PDB entry 3MEA | X-ray diffraction, 1.26 A resolution | chains A and B

[Chain A]
Name: SAGA-associated factor 29 homolog
Organism: Homo sapiens
UniProtKB: Q96ES7 (SGF29_HUMAN); residue numbers follow UniProt; this construct covers 129-291
Sequence (180 residues; each row starts with the number of its first residue):
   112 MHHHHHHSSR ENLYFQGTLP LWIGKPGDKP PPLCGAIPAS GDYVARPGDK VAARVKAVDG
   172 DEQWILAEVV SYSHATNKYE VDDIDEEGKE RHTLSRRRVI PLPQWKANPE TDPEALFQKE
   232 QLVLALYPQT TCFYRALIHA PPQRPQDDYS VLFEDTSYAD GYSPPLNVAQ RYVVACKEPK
Unresolved in the structure: 112-123, 170-171, 288-291
Differences from the reference sequence: expression tag (112-128)
Swiss-Prot annotation at these positions:
  - region: Asp194 to Asp196 (Histone H3K4me3 N-terminus binding), Gln240 to Cys243 (Histone H3K4me3 N-terminus binding), Phe264 to Asp266 (Histone H3K4me3 binding)
  - site (Histone H3K4me3 binding): Tyr238, Tyr245
  - modified residue: Lys288 (N6-acetyllysine)
What the authors report for this chain:
  - mutagenesis - D194A/D196A, D194A, D194R, D196R, Y245A: abolished binding to Histone H3 (chain B)
  - mutagenesis - D196A (12-fold), Y238A, T242A, F264A, D266A: decreased binding to Histone H3 (chain B)

[Chain B]
Name: Histone H3
UniProtKB: Q92133 (Q92133_XENLA); residues 1-11 here correspond to UniProt positions 2-12 (UniProt number = residue number + 1)
Sequence (11 residues; row label = number of the first residue in the row):
     1 ARTKQTARKS T
Unresolved in the structure: 5-11
Modified residues: Lys4 (n-trimethyllysine; M3L)

[Chain A / chain B interface]
Contacting residue pairs - 17 pairs, chain A then chain B:
  Ile176(A) - Ala1(B)  hydrophobic
  Asp194(A) - Ala1(B)  hydrogen bond (side chain-backbone)
  Asp196(A) - Ala1(B)  hydrogen bond (side chain-backbone)
  Asp196(A) - Arg2(B)
  Tyr238(A) - Lys4(B)
  Gln240(A) - Arg2(B)  hydrogen bond (backbone-side chain)
  Thr241(A) - Arg2(B)
  Thr241(A) - Thr3(B)
  Thr241(A) - Lys4(B)
  Thr242(A) - Ala1(B)
  Thr242(A) - Arg2(B)  hydrogen bond (side chain-backbone)
  Cys243(A) - Arg2(B)
  Cys243(A) - Thr3(B)
  Tyr245(A) - Thr3(B)
  Tyr245(A) - Lys4(B)  hydrogen bond (side chain-backbone)
  Glu265(A) - Lys4(B)
  Asp266(A) - Lys4(B)
Also at the interface, not in a pair above, chain A (12 interface residues in all): Phe264

[Overview]
12 residues of chain A and 4 residues of chain B are in contact, with 5 hydrogen bonds. Polar pairs include
Asp194(A)-Ala1(B), Asp196(A)-Ala1(B) and Gln240(A)-Arg2(B). The paper reports that D194A/D196A, D194A and
D194R of chain A, among others, abolish binding to Histone H3 (chain B); D196A, Y238A and T242A of chain A,
among others, reduce binding to Histone H3 (chain B); 10 substitutions were tested in all.
Chain A is SAGA-associated factor 29 homolog (Homo sapiens) and chain B is Histone H3; the structure, Crystal
structure of the SGF29 in complex with H3K4me3, was determined by X-ray diffraction together with 3ME9, 3MET,
3MEU, 3MEV, 3MP1 and 3MP6 from the same study.
